PDB entry 7CHY | X-ray diffraction, 2.65 A resolution | chains H and I of the 3 polymer chains in the assembly

[Chain H]
Name: heavy chain of antibody binding fragment of IgG26
Organism: Homo sapiens
Notes: antibody fragment or engineered binder
Amino-acid sequence (234 residues; each row starts with the number of its first residue):
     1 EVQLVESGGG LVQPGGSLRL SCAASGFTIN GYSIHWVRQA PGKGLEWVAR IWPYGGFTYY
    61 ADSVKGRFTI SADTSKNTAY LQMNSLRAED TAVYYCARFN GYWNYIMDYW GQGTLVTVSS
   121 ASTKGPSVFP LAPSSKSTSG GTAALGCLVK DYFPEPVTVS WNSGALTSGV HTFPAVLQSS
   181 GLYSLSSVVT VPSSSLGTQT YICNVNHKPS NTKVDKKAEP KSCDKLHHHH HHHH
Unresolved in the structure: 1-2, 135-140, 221-234
Cystine bridges: Cys-22/Cys-96, Cys-147/Cys-203

[Chain I]
Name: Interleukin-1 beta
Organism: Homo sapiens
Reference sequence: P01584 (IL1B_HUMAN); numbering as in UniProt (aligned over 117-269)
Amino-acid sequence (157 residues; row label = number of the first residue in the row):
   113 LGSRAPVRSL NCTLRDSQQK SLVMSGPYEL KALHLQGQDM EQQVVFSMSF VQGEESNDKI
   173 PVALGLKEKN LYLSCVLKDD KPTLQLESVD PKNYPKKKME KRFVFNKIEI NNKLEFESAQ
   233 FPNWYISTSQ AENMPVFLGG TKGGQDITDF TMQFVSS
Unresolved in the structure: 113-118, 269
Sequence notes: expression tag (113-116)
Swiss-Prot annotation at these positions:
  - motif: Phe-228 to Ser-241 (Involved in interaction with TMED10 C-terminus)
  - site: Arg-120 (Involved in receptor binding), Lys-171 (Important for interaction with integrin), Lys-179 (Important for interaction with integrin), Lys-181 (Important for interaction with integrin), Lys-190 (Important for interaction with integrin), Lys-204 (Important for interaction with integrin)
  - natural variant: Glu-141 (E141N: Requires 2 nucleotide substitutions)
  - mutagenesis: Lys-171 (K171E: Suppression of integrin binding; when associated with K-244. Markedly reduced activity; when associated with E-190; E-204 and C-233), Lys-179 (K179E: Suppression of integrin binding; when associated with E-181 and K-244. Markedly reduced activity; when associated with E-181; E-190; E-204 and C-233), Lys-181 (K181E: Suppression of integrin binding; when associated with E-179 and K-244. Markedly reduced activity; when associated with E-179; E-190; E-204 and C-233), Lys-190 (K190E: Suppression of integrin binding; when associated with K-244. Markedly reduced activity; when associated with E-171; E-204 and C-233. Markedly reduced activity; when associated with E-179 ...), Lys-204 (K204E: Suppression of integrin binding; when associated with K-244. Markedly reduced activity; when associated with E-171; E-190 and C-233. Markedly reduced activity; when associated with E-179 ...), Glu-221 (E221K: Enhanced integrin binding), Phe-233 (F233C: No effect on binding to IL1R or on IL1B activity. Markedly reduced activity; when associated with E-171; E-190 and E-204. Markedly reduced activity; when associated with E-179; E-181 ...), Glu-244 (E244K: Increased affinity for integrin ITGAV:ITGB3. Suppression of integrin binding; when associated with E-171; E-190 or E-204. Suppression of integrin binding; when associated with E-179 and E-181)

[How chain H and chain I interact]
Pairs across the interface (19):
  Arg-50(H) / His-146(I)  hydrogen bond (side chain-backbone)
  Arg-50(H) / Glu-244(I)  salt bridge
  Trp-52(H) / Glu-244(I)  hydrogen bond
  Trp-52(H) / Asn-245(I)
  Phe-57(H) / Leu-145(I)  hydrophobic
  Phe-57(H) / Leu-147(I)  hydrophobic
  Phe-57(H) / Asp-151(I)
  Phe-57(H) / Gln-154(I)
  Thr-58(H) / Asp-151(I)  hydrogen bond (backbone-side chain)
  Tyr-59(H) / His-146(I)
  Tyr-59(H) / Leu-147(I)
  Tyr-59(H) / Gln-148(I)
  Tyr-60(H) / Gln-148(I)  hydrogen bond (backbone-side chain)
  Lys-65(H) / Gln-148(I)
  Phe-99(H) / Ala-243(I)  hydrophobic
  Gly-101(H) / Ala-243(I)
  Gly-101(H) / Met-246(I)
  Tyr-102(H) / Met-246(I)  hydrophobic
  Tyr-102(H) / Pro-247(I)
Also at the interface, not in a pair above, chain H (12 interface residues in all): His-35, Ile-106
Also at the interface, not in a pair above, chain I (12 interface residues in all): Val-135

[Summary]
Chain H and chain I each contribute 12 residues to their interface, with 4 hydrogen bonds and 1 salt bridge.
Polar contacts include Arg-50(H)/Glu-244(I), Arg-50(H)/His-146(I) and Trp-52(H)/Glu-244(I). Curated annotation
(UniProt) lists 8 mutagenesis sites on chain I.
Chain H is heavy chain of antibody binding fragment of IgG26 and chain I is Interleukin-1 beta, both from Homo
sapiens; the structure, Crystal Structure Of Human Il-1beta In Complex With Antibody Binding Fragment Of
IgG26, was determined by X-ray diffraction together with 7CHZ from the same study.
